Entry 7YRU (X-ray diffraction, 2.60 A resolution); this record covers chains H and L of the 3 polymer chains in the assembly.

[Chain H]
Protein: antibody heavy chain
From: Rattus norvegicus
Notes: antibody fragment or engineered binder
Chain sequence (228 residues; numbered 1 to 228; the number before each row is that of its first residue):
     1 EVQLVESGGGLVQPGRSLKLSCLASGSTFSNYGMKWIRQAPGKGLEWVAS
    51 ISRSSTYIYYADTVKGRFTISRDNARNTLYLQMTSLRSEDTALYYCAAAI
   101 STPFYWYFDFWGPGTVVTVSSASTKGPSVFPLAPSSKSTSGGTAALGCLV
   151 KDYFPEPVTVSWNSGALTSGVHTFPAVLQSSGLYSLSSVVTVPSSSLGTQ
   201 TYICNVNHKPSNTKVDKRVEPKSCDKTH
Not modelled in the structure: 135-140, 224-228
Disulfide bonds: Cys22-Cys96, Cys148-Cys204

[Chain L]
Protein: antibody light chain
From: Rattus norvegicus
Notes: antibody fragment or engineered binder
Chain sequence (214 residues; numbered 1 to 214; the number before each row is that of its first residue):
     1 EIVLTQSPTTMAASPGEKVTLNCLASSSVSYMTWYQQKSGASPKLWIYGT
    51 SNLASGVPNRFSGSGSGTSYSLAISSMEAEDVATYYCLHLTSYPPYTFGA
   101 GTKLELKRAVAAPSVFIFPPSDEQLKSGTASVVCLLNNFYPREAKVQWKV
   151 DNALQSGNSQESVTEQDSKDSTYSLSSTLTLSKADYEKHKVYACEVTHQG
   201 LSSPVTKSFNRGEC
Not modelled in the structure: 214
Disulfide bonds: Cys23-Cys87, Cys134-Cys194

[Interface between chain H and chain L]
Residue-residue contacts (80; chain H residue first):
  Lys35(H) - Tyr96(L)
  Ile37(H) - Phe98(L)  hydrophobic
  Gln39(H) - Gln37(L)  hydrogen bond
  Gln39(H) - Tyr86(L)
  Lys43(H) - Tyr86(L)
  Gly44(H) - Tyr86(L)
  Leu45(H) - Pro43(L)  hydrophobic
  Leu45(H) - Tyr86(L)  hydrophobic
  Leu45(H) - Phe98(L)
  Trp47(H) - Pro94(L)  hydrophobic
  Trp47(H) - Pro95(L)  hydrophobic
  Trp47(H) - Tyr96(L)
  Ser50(H) - Tyr96(L)
  Tyr59(H) - Tyr93(L)  hydrophobic
  Tyr59(H) - Pro94(L)  hydrophobic
  Tyr59(H) - Tyr96(L)
  Tyr95(H) - Gln37(L)  hydrogen bond
  Tyr95(H) - Ser42(L)
  Tyr95(H) - Pro43(L)
  Phe104(H) - Tyr31(L)
  Tyr105(H) - Tyr31(L)
  Tyr105(H) - Gly49(L)
  Tyr105(H) - Asn52(L)
  Trp106(H) - Tyr31(L)  hydrogen bond (backbone-side chain)
  Trp106(H) - Leu90(L)  hydrogen bond (side chain-backbone)
  Trp106(H) - Tyr96(L)
  Tyr107(H) - Thr33(L)
  Tyr107(H) - Leu45(L)  hydrophobic
  Tyr107(H) - Tyr48(L)  hydrophobic
  Tyr107(H) - Leu90(L)  hydrophobic
  Phe108(H) - Tyr35(L)  hydrogen bond (backbone-side chain)
  Phe108(H) - Leu45(L)
  Phe108(H) - Leu88(L)  hydrophobic
  Phe108(H) - Leu90(L)  hydrophobic
  Asp109(H) - Leu45(L)
  Trp111(H) - Tyr35(L)
  Trp111(H) - Pro43(L)
  Trp111(H) - Phe98(L)  hydrophobic
  Gly112(H) - Ser42(L)  hydrogen bond (backbone-side chain)
  Pro113(H) - Ser42(L)
  Val129(H) - Glu123(L)
  Phe130(H) - Ser121(L)
  Phe130(H) - Glu123(L)
  Phe130(H) - Gln124(L)
  Phe130(H) - Ser127(L)
  Pro131(H) - Ser121(L)
  Pro131(H) - Glu123(L)
  Leu132(H) - Phe118(L)
  Leu132(H) - Val133(L)  hydrophobic
  Ala133(H) - Phe118(L)
  Ala145(H) - Phe116(L)  hydrophobic
  Ala145(H) - Phe118(L)
  Ala145(H) - Leu135(L)  hydrophobic
  Leu146(H) - Phe118(L)  hydrophobic
  Leu149(H) - Ser131(L)
  Lys151(H) - Gln124(L)
  Lys151(H) - Thr129(L)
  Lys151(H) - Ser131(L)
  His172(H) - Asn137(L)  hydrogen bond
  His172(H) - Asn138(L)
  His172(H) - Ser174(L)  hydrogen bond
  Thr173(H) - Thr164(L)
  Phe174(H) - Leu135(L)  hydrophobic
  Phe174(H) - Ser162(L)
  Phe174(H) - Thr164(L)
  Phe174(H) - Ser174(L)
  Phe174(H) - Leu175(L)
  Phe174(H) - Ser176(L)
  Pro175(H) - Ser162(L)
  Pro175(H) - Val163(L)
  Val177(H) - Gln160(L)
  Val177(H) - Glu161(L)
  Val177(H) - Ser162(L)
  Leu178(H) - Gln160(L)
  Gln179(H) - Gln160(L)
  Ser187(H) - Ser176(L)  hydrogen bond
  Val189(H) - Leu135(L)  hydrophobic
  Thr191(H) - Asn137(L)
  Lys217(H) - Glu123(L)  salt bridge
  Ser223(H) - Glu213(L)
Other interface residues (no listed pair), chain H (45 interface residues in all): Glu46, Asp62, Thr143, Ser169, Ser180
Other interface residues (no listed pair), chain L (42 interface residues in all): Ala41, Asp167, Lys169

[In short]
Chain H and chain L form an interface of 45 and 42 residues respectively, with 9 hydrogen bonds and 1 salt
bridge. Among the polar pairs are Lys217(H)-Glu123(L), Gln39(H)-Gln37(L) and Tyr95(H)-Gln37(L).
Here chain H is antibody heavy chain and chain L is antibody light chain, both from Rattus norvegicus. Entry
7YRU (ALK2 antibody complex) was determined by X-ray diffraction.
